Entry 3TZ1 (X-ray diffraction, 1.80 A resolution); this record covers chains A and B.

# Chain A
Protein: Troponin C
From: Chlamys nipponensis akazara
Notes: fragment: C-terminal Domain
UniProt: Q27428 (Q27428_CHLNI); residues 80-152 here correspond to UniProt positions 81-153 (UniProt number = residue number + 1)
Amino-acid sequence (74 residues; row label = number of the first residue in the row):
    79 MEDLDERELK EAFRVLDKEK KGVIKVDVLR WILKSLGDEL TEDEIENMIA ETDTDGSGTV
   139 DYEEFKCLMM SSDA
Unresolved in the structure: 79-81
Construct notes: expression tag (79)
Metal / ion sites: Ca2+: D131, D133, S135, T137, E142

# Chain B
Protein: Troponin I
UniProt: Q7M3Y3 (TNNI_CHLNI); residues 143-166 here = UniProt positions 143-166
Amino-acid sequence (24 residues; numbered 143 to 166; the number before each row is that of its first residue):
   143 GLSPEKKKML KKLIMQKAAE DLAN

# Interface between chain A and chain B
Pairs across the interface (34):
  E86(A) - M157(B)
  E89(A) - L164(B)
  A90(A) - M157(B)  hydrophobic
  A90(A) - A160(B)  hydrophobic
  V93(A) - A160(B)
  V93(A) - D163(B)
  V93(A) - L164(B)
  L94(A) - I156(B)  hydrophobic
  L94(A) - K159(B)
  K96(A) - D163(B)  salt bridge
  L107(A) - I156(B)  hydrophobic
  I110(A) - L155(B)  hydrophobic
  I110(A) - K159(B)
  L114(A) - L155(B)  hydrophobic
  G115(A) - L155(B)
  L118(A) - K148(B)
  E122(A) - K148(B)  salt bridge
  N125(A) - G143(B)
  N125(A) - L144(B)
  M126(A) - L144(B)  hydrophobic
  M126(A) - K148(B)
  M126(A) - L152(B)
  E129(A) - L144(B)
  E129(A) - K149(B)
  T130(A) - L152(B)
  F143(A) - I156(B)  hydrophobic
  L146(A) - K149(B)
  L146(A) - L152(B)  hydrophobic
  L146(A) - K153(B)
  L146(A) - I156(B)  hydrophobic
  M147(A) - K153(B)  hydrogen bond (backbone-side chain)
  M147(A) - M157(B)  hydrophobic
  S149(A) - K149(B)  hydrogen bond
  D151(A) - K149(B)  salt bridge
Interface residues without a listed pair, chain A (24 interface residues in all): L82, W109, L111
Interface residues without a listed pair, chain B (14 interface residues in all): M151

# Overview
24 residues of chain A face 14 of chain B across their interface; the contacts include 2 hydrogen bonds and 3
salt bridges. Polar pairs include K96(A)-D163(B), E122(A)-K148(B) and D151(A)-K149(B). D131(A), D133(A),
S135(A), T137(A) and E142(A) form the Ca2+ site.
Chain A is Troponin C (Chlamys nipponensis akazara) and chain B is Troponin I; the structure, Crystal
structure of the Ca2+-saturated C-terminal domain of Akazara scallop troponin C in complex with a ..., was
determined by X-ray diffraction.
